6VS1 - chain A; structure by X-ray diffraction, 3.00 A resolution.

[Chain A]
Name: Multidrug transporter MdfA
Source organism: Escherichia coli
UniProt: P0AEY8 (MDFA_ECOLI); residue numbers follow UniProt; this construct covers 14-400
Amino-acid sequence (387 residues; numbered 14 to 400; the number before each row is that of its first residue):
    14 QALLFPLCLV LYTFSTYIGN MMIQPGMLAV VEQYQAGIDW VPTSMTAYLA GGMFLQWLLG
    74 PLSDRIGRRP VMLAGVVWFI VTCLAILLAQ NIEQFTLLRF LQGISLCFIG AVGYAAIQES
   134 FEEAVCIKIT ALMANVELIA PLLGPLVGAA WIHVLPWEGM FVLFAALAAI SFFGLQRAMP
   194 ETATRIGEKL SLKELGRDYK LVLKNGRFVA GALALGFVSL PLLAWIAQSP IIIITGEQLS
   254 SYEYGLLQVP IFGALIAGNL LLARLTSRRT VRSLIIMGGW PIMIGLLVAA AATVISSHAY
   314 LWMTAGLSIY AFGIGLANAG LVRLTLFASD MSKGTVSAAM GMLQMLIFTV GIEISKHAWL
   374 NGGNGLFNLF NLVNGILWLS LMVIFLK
Sequence notes: engineered mutation Thr26 (Glu in P0AEY8), Met34 (Asp in P0AEY8), Glu150 (Ala in P0AEY8)
Ion coordination: praseodymium ion near Asp211 (its only coordinating residue here)
Residues lining bound ligands: deoxycholic acid (DXC; (3alpha,5beta,12alpha)-3,12-dihydroxycholan-24-oic acid): Gln69, Leu119, Glu150, Ser232, Leu268, Asn272, Ile327, Gly328, Asn331, Ala332, Val335, Gln357, Met358
What the authors report for this chain:
  - binding site for deoxycholic acid: Asn272, Asn331, Val335, Gln357
  - mutagenesis - Y30A, N272A, N331A, V335A, Q357A: decreased growth in response to deoxycholic acid
  - mutagenesis - S232A, L236A, F361A: unchanged growth in response to deoxycholic acid
  - mutagenesis - Y30A, L236A, Q357A, F361A: decreased growth in response to Tm

[Summary]
Bound to chain A: deoxycholic acid. The paper reports a binding site for deoxycholic acid at Asn272, Asn331
and Val335 among others; Y30A, N272A and N331A, among others, reduce growth in response to deoxycholic acid; 8
substitutions were tested in all.
Chain A is Multidrug transporter MdfA (Escherichia coli); the structure, protein C, was determined by X-ray
diffraction, deposited together with 6VRZ, 6VS0 and 6VS2.
